PDB entry 8J4Z | electron microscopy, 2.73 A resolution | chains E and B of the 12 polymer chains in the assembly

# Chain E (and B)
Name: Methylcrotonoyl-CoA carboxylase subunit alpha, mitochondrial
Source organism: Homo sapiens
Notes: EC 6.4.1.4; chain B of this document is another copy of the same molecule, construct and numbering; everything in this record applies to it too
UniProtKB: Q96RQ3 (MCCA_HUMAN); residues 1-725 here = UniProt positions 1-725
Amino-acid sequence (725 residues; row label = number of the first residue in the row):
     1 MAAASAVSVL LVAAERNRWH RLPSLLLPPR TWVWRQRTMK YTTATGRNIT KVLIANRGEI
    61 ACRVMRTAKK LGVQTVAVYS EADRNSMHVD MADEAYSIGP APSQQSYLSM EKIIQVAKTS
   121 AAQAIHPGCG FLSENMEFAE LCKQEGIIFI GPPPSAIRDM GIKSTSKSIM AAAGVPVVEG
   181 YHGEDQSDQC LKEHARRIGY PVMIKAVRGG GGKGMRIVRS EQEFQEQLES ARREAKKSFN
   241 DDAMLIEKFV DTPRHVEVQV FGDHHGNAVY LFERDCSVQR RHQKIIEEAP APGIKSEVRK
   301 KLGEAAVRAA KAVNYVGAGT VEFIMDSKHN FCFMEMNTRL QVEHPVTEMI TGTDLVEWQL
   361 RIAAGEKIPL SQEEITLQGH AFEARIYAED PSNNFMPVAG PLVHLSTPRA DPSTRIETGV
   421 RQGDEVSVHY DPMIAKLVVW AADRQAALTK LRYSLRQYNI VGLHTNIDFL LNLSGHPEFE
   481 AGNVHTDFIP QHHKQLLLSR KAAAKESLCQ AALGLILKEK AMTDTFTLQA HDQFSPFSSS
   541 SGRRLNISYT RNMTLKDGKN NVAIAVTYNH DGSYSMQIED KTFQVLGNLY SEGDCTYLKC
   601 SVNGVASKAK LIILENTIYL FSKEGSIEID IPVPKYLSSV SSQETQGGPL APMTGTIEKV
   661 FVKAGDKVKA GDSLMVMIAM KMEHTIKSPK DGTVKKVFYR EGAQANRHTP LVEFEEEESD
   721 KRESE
Unresolved in the structure: 1-45, 182-243, 718-725
What the authors report for this chain:
  - binding site for the ligand BTI: M680

# Chain E / chain B interface
Residue-residue contacts - 13 pairs, chain E then chain B:
  K450(E) - K70(B)
  Y453(E) - K69(B)  hydrogen bond
  K599(E) - D90(B)  salt bridge
  S601(E) - Y79(B)
  G604(E) - Y79(B)  hydrogen bond (backbone-side chain)
  G604(E) - Y96(B)
  G604(E) - S97(B)  hydrogen bond (backbone-backbone)
  V605(E) - A95(B)
  V605(E) - Y96(B)  hydrophobic
  A606(E) - E94(B)
  A606(E) - A95(B)  hydrogen bond (backbone-backbone)
  K608(E) - D90(B)  hydrogen bond (side chain-backbone)
  E624(E) - E94(B)
Interface residues without a listed pair, chain E (11 interface residues in all): A442, Q445
Interface residues without a listed pair, chain B (12 interface residues in all): N48, M91, A92, R361

# Summary
Chain E and chain B form an interface of 11 and 12 residues respectively, with 5 hydrogen bonds and 1 salt
bridge. Polar pairs include K599(E)-D90(B), Y453(E)-K69(B) and G604(E)-Y79(B). From the paper: a binding site
for the ligand BTI at M680(E).
Both chains are Methylcrotonoyl-CoA carboxylase subunit alpha, mitochondrial (Homo sapiens). Entry 8J4Z (Human
3-methylcrotonyl-CoA carboxylase in BCCP-CTS state with substrate) was determined by electron microscopy,
deposited together with 7YBU, 8J78, 8J7D, 8JAK, 8JAW, 8JXL and 3 further entries.
